Entry 7KXR (electron microscopy, 3.30 A resolution); this record covers chains L and G of the 8 polymer chains in the assembly.

[Chain L]
Name: Lethal factor
Source organism: Bacillus anthracis
Notes: EC 3.4.24.83
UniProt: P15917 (LEF_BACAN); residues 1-263 here correspond to UniProt positions 34-296 (UniProt number = residue number + 33)
Amino-acid sequence (263 residues; each row starts with the number of its first residue):
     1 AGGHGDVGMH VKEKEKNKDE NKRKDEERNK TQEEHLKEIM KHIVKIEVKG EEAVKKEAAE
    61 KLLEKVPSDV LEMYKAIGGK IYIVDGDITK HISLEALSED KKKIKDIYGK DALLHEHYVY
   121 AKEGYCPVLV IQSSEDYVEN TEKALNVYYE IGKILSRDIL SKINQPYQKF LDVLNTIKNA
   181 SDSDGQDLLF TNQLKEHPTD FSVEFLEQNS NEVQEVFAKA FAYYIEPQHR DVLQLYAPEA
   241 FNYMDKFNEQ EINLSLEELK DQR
Not modelled in the structure: 1-30, 251-263
Differences from the reference sequence: engineered mutation Cys126 (Glu159 in P15917)
Curated features (UniProtKB/Swiss-Prot):
  - region: Arg263 (IIA)

[Chain G]
Name: Protective antigen
Source organism: Bacillus anthracis
UniProt: P13423 (PAG_BACAN); residues 174-735 here correspond to UniProt positions 203-764 (UniProt number = residue number + 29)
Amino-acid sequence (562 residues; each row starts with the number of its first residue):
   174 TVPDRDNDGI PDSLEVEGYT VDVKNKRTFL SPWISNIHEK KGLTKYKSSP EKWSTASDPY
   234 SDFEKVTGRI DKNVSPEARH PLVAAYPIVH VDMENIILSK NEDQSTQNTD SQTRTISKNT
   294 STSRTHTSEV HGNAEVHASF FDIGGSVSAG FSNSNSSTVA IDHSLSLAGE RTWAETMGLN
   354 TADTARLNAN IRYVNTGTAP IYNVLPTTSL VLGKNQTLAT IKAKENQLSQ ILAPNNYYPS
   414 KNLAPIALNA QDDFSSTPIT MNYNQFLELE KTKQLRLDTD QVYGNIATYN FENGRVRVDT
   474 GSNWSEVLPQ IQETTARIIF NGKDLNLVER RIAAVNPSDP LETTKPDMTL KEALKIAFGF
   534 NEPNGNLQYQ GKDITEFDFN FDQQTSQNIK NQLAELNATN IYTVLDKIKL NAKMNILIRD
   594 KRFHYDRNNI AVGADESVVK EAHREVINSS TEGLLLNIDK DIRKILSGYI VEIEDTEGLK
   654 EVINDRYDML NISSLRQDGK TFIDFKKYND KLPLYISNPN YKVNVYAVTK ENTIINPSEN
   714 GDTSTNGIKK ILIFSKKGYE IG
Curated features (UniProtKB/Swiss-Prot):
  - region: Phe202 to Ile210 (Alpha-clamp)
  - binding site (Ca(2+)): Asp177, Asp179, Asp181, Ile183, Glu188, Ser222, Lys225, Asp235
  - site: Arg178 (Alpha-clamp), Leu187 (Alpha-clamp), Phe236 (Alpha-clamp), Phe314, Asp315 (Cleavage), Phe427 (Phi-clamp), Phe464 (Alpha-clamp), Asp683 (Essential for binding to cell receptor)
Ion coordination: Ca2+ site 1: Asp179, Asp181, Ile183; Ca2+ site 2: Asp179, Asp181, Ser222, Lys225, Asp235

[Chain L / chain G interface]
Residue-residue contacts (9):
  Ile43(L) - His310(G)
  Ile43(L) - Asp315(G)
  Lys45(L) - Glu308(G)  salt bridge
  Lys45(L) - His310(G)  hydrogen bond
  Glu52(L) - Glu302(G)
  Lys56(L) - Ser329(G)  hydrogen bond
  Lys56(L) - Thr331(G)
  Lys65(L) - Ser339(G)
  Ile92(L) - Phe427(G)
Other interface residues (no listed pair), chain L (8 interface residues in all): Met73, His91
Other interface residues (no listed pair), chain G (11 interface residues in all): Thr298, Ser325, Glu343

[In short]
Chain L and chain G form an interface of 8 and 11 residues respectively, with 2 hydrogen bonds and 1 salt
bridge. Polar pairs include Lys45(L)-Glu308(G), Lys45(L)-His310(G) and Lys56(L)-Ser329(G). Asp179(G),
Asp181(G) and Ile183(G) coordinate Ca2+ site 1. From UniProt: 8 Ca2+-binding residues on chain G.
Here chain L is Lethal factor and chain G is Protective antigen, both from Bacillus anthracis. Entry 7KXR
(Protective antigen pore translocating lethal factor N-terminal domain) was determined by electron microscopy.
